7WS0 - chains A and C of the 9 polymer chains in the assembly; structure by electron microscopy, 3.20 A resolution.

== Chain A (and C) ==
Molecule: Spike glycoprotein
Organism: Severe acute respiratory syndrome coronavirus 2
Notes: chain C of this document is another copy of the same molecule, construct and numbering; everything in this record applies to it too
Reference sequence: P0DTC2 (SPIKE_SARS2); residues 1-1208 here = UniProt positions 1-1208
Chain sequence (1288 residues; row label = number of the first residue in the row):
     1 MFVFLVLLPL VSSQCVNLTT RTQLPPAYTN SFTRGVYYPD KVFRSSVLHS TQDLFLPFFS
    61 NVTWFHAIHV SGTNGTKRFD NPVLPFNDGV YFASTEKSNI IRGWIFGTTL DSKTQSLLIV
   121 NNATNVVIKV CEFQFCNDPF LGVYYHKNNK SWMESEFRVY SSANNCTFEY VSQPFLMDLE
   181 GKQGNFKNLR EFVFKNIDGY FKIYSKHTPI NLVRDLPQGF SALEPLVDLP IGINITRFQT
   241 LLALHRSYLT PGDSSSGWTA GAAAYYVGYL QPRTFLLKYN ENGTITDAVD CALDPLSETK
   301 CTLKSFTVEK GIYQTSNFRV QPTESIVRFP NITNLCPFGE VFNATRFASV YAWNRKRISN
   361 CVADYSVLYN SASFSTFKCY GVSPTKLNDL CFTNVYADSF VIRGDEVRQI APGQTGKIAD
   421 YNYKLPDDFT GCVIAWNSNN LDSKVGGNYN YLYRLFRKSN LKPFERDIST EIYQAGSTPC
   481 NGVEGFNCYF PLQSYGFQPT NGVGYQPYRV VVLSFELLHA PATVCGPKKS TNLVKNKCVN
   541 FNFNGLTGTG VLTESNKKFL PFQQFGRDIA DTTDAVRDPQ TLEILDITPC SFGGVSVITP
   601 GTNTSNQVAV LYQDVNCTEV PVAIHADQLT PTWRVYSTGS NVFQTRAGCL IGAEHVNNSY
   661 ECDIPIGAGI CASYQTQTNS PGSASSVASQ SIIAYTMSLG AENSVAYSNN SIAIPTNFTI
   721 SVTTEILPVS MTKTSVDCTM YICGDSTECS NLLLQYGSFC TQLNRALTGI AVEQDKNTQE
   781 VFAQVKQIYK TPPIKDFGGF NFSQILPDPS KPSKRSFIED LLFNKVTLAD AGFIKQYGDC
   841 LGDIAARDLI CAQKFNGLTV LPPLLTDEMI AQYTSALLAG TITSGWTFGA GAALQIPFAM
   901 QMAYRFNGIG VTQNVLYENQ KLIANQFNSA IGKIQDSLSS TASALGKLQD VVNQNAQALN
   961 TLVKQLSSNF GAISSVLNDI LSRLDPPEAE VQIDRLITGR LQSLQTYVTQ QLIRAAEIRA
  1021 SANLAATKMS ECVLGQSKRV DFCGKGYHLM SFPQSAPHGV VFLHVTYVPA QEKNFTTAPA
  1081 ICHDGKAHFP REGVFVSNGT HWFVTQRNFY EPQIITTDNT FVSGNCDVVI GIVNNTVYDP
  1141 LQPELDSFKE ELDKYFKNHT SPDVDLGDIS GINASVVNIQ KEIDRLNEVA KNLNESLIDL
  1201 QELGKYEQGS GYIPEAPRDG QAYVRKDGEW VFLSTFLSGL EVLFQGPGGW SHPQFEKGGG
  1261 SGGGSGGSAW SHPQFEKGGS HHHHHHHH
Unresolved in the structure: 1-14, 67-77, 144-151, 181-184, 244-257, 621-640, 677-688, 829-851, 1148-1288 (chain C: 1-14, 67-77, 144-151, 181-184, 244-257, 621-640, 677-688, 829-853, 1148-1288)
Sequence notes: engineered mutation Gly682 (Arg in P0DTC2), Ser683 (Arg in P0DTC2), Ser685 (Arg in P0DTC2), Pro986 (Lys in P0DTC2), Pro987 (Val in P0DTC2); expression tag (1209-1288)
Disulfide bonds: Cys15-Cys136, Cys131-Cys166, Cys291-Cys301, Cys336-Cys361, Cys379-Cys432, Cys391-Cys525, Cys480-Cys488, Cys617-Cys649, Cys662-Cys671, Cys743-Cys749, Cys1032-Cys1043, Cys1082-Cys1126
Covalently attached groups: N-acetylglucosamine (NAG) linked to Asn17, Asn61, Asn165, Asn234, Asn282, Asn331, Asn343, Asn603, Asn616, Asn657, Asn709, Asn717, Asn801, Asn1074, Asn1098, Asn1134
Curated features (UniProtKB/Swiss-Prot):
  - region: Asn280 to Cys301 (Putative superantigen), Arg403 to Asp405 (Integrin-binding motif), Asn448 to Phe456 (Immunodominant HLA epitope recognized by the CD8+), Pro681, Ala684 (Putative superantigen), Ser816 to Tyr837 (Fusion peptide 1), Lys835 to Phe855 (Fusion peptide 2), Asp1163 to Glu1202 (Heptad repeat 2)
  - site: Arg815, Ser816 (Cleavage)
  - glycosylation: Asn17 (N-linked (GlcNAc...) (complex) asparagine), Asn61 (N-linked (GlcNAc...) (hybrid) asparagine), Asn74 (N-linked (GlcNAc...) (complex) asparagine), Asn122 (N-linked (GlcNAc...) (hybrid) asparagine), Asn149 (N-linked (GlcNAc...) (complex) asparagine), Asn165 (N-linked (GlcNAc...) (complex) asparagine), Asn234 (N-linked (GlcNAc...) (high mannose) asparagine), Asn282 (N-linked (GlcNAc...) (complex) asparagine), Thr323 (O-linked (GalNAc) threonine), Ser325 (O-linked (HexNAc...) serine), Asn331 (N-linked (GlcNAc...) (complex) asparagine), Asn343 (N-linked (GlcNAc...) (complex) asparagine), Asn603 (N-linked (GlcNAc...) (hybrid) asparagine), Asn616 (N-linked (GlcNAc...) (complex) asparagine), Asn657 (N-linked (GlcNAc...) (complex) asparagine), Thr676 (O-linked (GlcNAc...) threonine), Thr678 (O-linked (GlcNAc...) threonine), Asn709 (N-linked (GlcNAc...) (high mannose) asparagine), Asn717 (N-linked (GlcNAc...) (hybrid) asparagine), Asn801 (N-linked (GlcNAc...) (hybrid) asparagine) and 6 more in UniProt
  - natural variant: Leu5 (L5F: In strain: Iota/B.1.526), Ser13 (S13I: In strain: Epsilon/B.1.427/B.1.429), Leu18 (L18F: In strain: Beta/B.1.351, Gamma/P.1 and 1 more), Thr19 (T19I: In strain: Omicron/BQ.1.1, Omicron/XBB.1.5 and 1 more; T19R: In strain: Delta/B.1.617.2, Omicron/BA.2 and 4 more), Thr20 (T20N: In strain: Gamma/P.1), Leu24 to Ala27 (sequence variant, change not given here; In strain: Omicron/BA.2, Omicron/BA.2.12.1 and 6 more), Pro26 (P26S: In strain: Gamma/P.1), Gln52 (Q52H: In strain: Omicron/EG.5.1), Ala67 (A67V: In strain: Eta/B.1.525, Omicron/BA.1), His69 to Val70 (deletion: In strain: Alpha/B.1.1.7, Eta/B.1.525 and 5 more), Gly75 (G75V: In strain: Lambda/C.37), Thr76 (T76I: In strain: Lambda/C.37), 82 further natural variant entries in UniProt
  - mutagenesis: His69 to Val70 (Increased incorporation of cleaved spike into virions), Asn121 (N121Q: Partial loss of biliverdin affinity), Arg190 (R190K: Partial loss of biliverdin affinity), Asn234 (N234Q: Increased resistance to neutralizing antibodies), Asn331 (N331Q: Reduced viral infectivity), Asn343 (N343Q: Reduced viral infectivity), Leu452 (L452R: Increased resistance to neutralizing antibodies. Decreases HLA binding to NF9 epitope. Increased binding affinity to human ACE2), Tyr453 (Y453F: Decreased HLA binding to NF9 epitope. Increased binding affinity to human ACE2), Ala475 (A475V: Increased resistance to neutralizing antibodies), Val483 (V483A: Increased resistance to neutralizing antibodies), Glu484 (E484D: Increased replication in human TMEM106B overexpressing cells), Phe490 (F490L: Increased resistance to neutralizing antibodies and human covalescent sera neutralization), 12 further mutagenesis entries in UniProt

== Interface between chain A and chain C ==
Contacting residue pairs (127):
  Lys41(A) with His519(C); Phe562(C); Gln563(C); Gln564(C), hydrogen bond (backbone-backbone); Phe565(C)
  Val42(A) with Gln563(C); Phe565(C); Gly566(C); Arg567(C)
  Phe43(A) with Lys558(C); Leu560(C), hydrophobic; Gln563(C); Phe565(C), hydrogen bond (backbone-backbone); Gly566(C); Arg567(C)
  Tyr200(A) with Tyr396(C); Glu516(C); Leu518(C), hydrophobic
  Pro225(A) with Phe562(C), hydrophobic
  Pro230(A) with Arg357(C)
  Asn282(A) with Phe559(C)
  Tyr369(A) with Thr415(C), hydrogen bond
  Gly413(A) with Pro987(C)
  Asp737(A) with Asn317(C), hydrogen bond
  Met740(A) with Arg319(C)
  Asp745(A) with Thr549(C)
  Gln755(A) with Ser968(C); Asn969(C); Phe970(C), hydrogen bond (backbone-backbone); Gly971(C)
  Tyr756(A) with Gln965(C); Phe970(C)
  Gly757(A) with Gln965(C); Ser968(C)
  Ser758(A) with Thr961(C); Gln965(C), hydrogen bond (backbone-side chain)
  Phe759(A) with Gln965(C); Thr1006(C)
  Gln762(A) with Thr961(C)
  Arg765(A) with Gln957(C)
  Lys786(A) with Gly700(C)
  Gln787(A) with Ala701(C); Asn703(C)
  Ile788(A) with Ala701(C), hydrogen bond (backbone-backbone); Glu702(C); Asn703(C), hydrogen bond (backbone-backbone)
  Tyr789(A) with Asn703(C)
  Lys790(A) with Glu702(C), salt bridge; Asn703(C), hydrogen bond (backbone-backbone); Ser704(C)
  Pro792(A) with Tyr707(C), hydrophobic
  Asp796(A) with Tyr707(C), hydrogen bond (backbone-side chain); Asn709(C), hydrogen bond
  Phe797(A) with Tyr707(C)
  Phe855(A) with Pro589(C), hydrophobic
  Asn856(A) with Phe592(C)
  Thr859(A) with Asp614(C), hydrogen bond
  Val860(A) with Asp614(C)
  Pro862(A) with Ala647(C), hydrophobic
  Pro863(A) with Ala668(C), hydrogen bond (backbone-backbone)
  Leu864(A) with Pro665(C), hydrophobic; Ala668(C); Gly669(C), hydrogen bond (backbone-backbone)
  Thr866(A) with Arg646(C); Ala668(C)
  Met869(A) with Gly669(C); Met697(C), hydrophobic; Leu699(C), hydrophobic
  Gln872(A) with Leu699(C)
  Tyr873(A) with Leu699(C)
  Thr883(A) with Val705(C)
  Ala890(A) with Tyr1047(C), hydrophobic
  Ala892(A) with Glu1072(C)
  Ala893(A) with Val705(C), hydrophobic
  Leu894(A) with Ala713(C); Pro715(C); Glu1072(C)
  Gln895(A) with Ala706(C), hydrogen bond (side chain-backbone); Ser711(C), hydrogen bond; Ile712(C); Ala713(C), hydrogen bond (backbone-backbone); Asn1074(C)
  Ile896(A) with Tyr707(C); Ser711(C); Ile712(C), hydrophobic
  Pro897(A) with Tyr707(C), hydrophobic; Ser708(C); Asn709(C); Ser711(C)
  Phe898(A) with Tyr707(C), hydrogen bond (backbone-side chain)
  Met900(A) with Thr1077(C), hydrogen bond
  Tyr904(A) with Val1094(C); Arg1107(C)
  Asn907(A) with Arg1107(C)
  Thr912(A) with Phe1121(C)
  Gln913(A) with Pro1090(C)
  Asn914(A) with Phe1121(C); Ser1123(C), hydrogen bond
  Tyr917(A) with Pro1079(C); Phe1089(C), hydrophobic
  Glu918(A) with Ser1123(C), hydrogen bond; Val1128(C)
  Val963(A) with Ala570(C)
  Lys964(A) with Ile569(C)
  Ser967(A) with Ala570(C); Asp571(C), hydrogen bond (side chain-backbone)
  Ser975(A) with Asp571(C), hydrogen bond
  Asn978(A) with Thr547(C)
  Leu981(A) with Lys386(C)
  Ser982(A) with Leu390(C)
  Arg983(A) with Gly381(C); Val382(C); Ser383(C), hydrogen bond (backbone-backbone); Leu390(C)
  Leu984(A) with Gly381(C); Lys386(C)
  Asp985(A) with Ser383(C), hydrogen bond; Thr385(C)
  Asp994(A) with Arg995(C), salt bridge
  Gln1005(A) with Gln1002(C), hydrogen bond
  Leu1012(A) with Gln1010(C)
  Arg1019(A) with Glu1017(C)
  Ser1030(A) with Val1040(C)
  Glu1031(A) with Arg1039(C), salt bridge; Val1040(C)
  Arg1039(A) with Arg1039(C)
  Glu1144(A) with Leu1141(C)
Other interface residues (no listed pair), chain A (87 interface residues in all): Tyr38, Arg44, Val47, Glu224, Gly857, Trp886, Gln920, Leu966, Val976, Thr1009, Thr1027, Leu1034, Gly1035, Glu1111
Other interface residues (no listed pair), chain C (92 interface residues in all): Asn394, Ile666, Gly667, Asn710, Lys964, Ser1003, Thr1009, Ile1013, Asp1041, Gly1046, Val1129, Ile1130

== In short ==
Chain A and chain C form an interface of 87 and 92 residues respectively, with 26 hydrogen bonds and 3 salt
bridges. Among the polar pairs are Lys790(A)-Glu702(C), Asp994(A)-Arg995(C) and Glu1031(A)-Arg1039(C).
Chain A and chain C are both Spike glycoprotein (Severe acute respiratory syndrome coronavirus 2); the
structure, Structures of Omicron Spike complexes illuminate broad-spectrum neutralizing antibody development,
was determined by electron microscopy together with 7WS1, 7WS2, 7WS3, 7WS4, 7WS5, 7WS6 and 4 further entries
from the same study.
